PDB entry 7T0H | X-ray diffraction, 1.30 A resolution | chains H and L

# Chain H
Name: S25-39 Fab heavy chain
From: Mus musculus
Notes: antibody fragment or engineered binder
Sequence (222 residues; row label = number of the first residue in the row; a row labelled like 52A-52C holds insertion residues (52A, then the next letters in order)):
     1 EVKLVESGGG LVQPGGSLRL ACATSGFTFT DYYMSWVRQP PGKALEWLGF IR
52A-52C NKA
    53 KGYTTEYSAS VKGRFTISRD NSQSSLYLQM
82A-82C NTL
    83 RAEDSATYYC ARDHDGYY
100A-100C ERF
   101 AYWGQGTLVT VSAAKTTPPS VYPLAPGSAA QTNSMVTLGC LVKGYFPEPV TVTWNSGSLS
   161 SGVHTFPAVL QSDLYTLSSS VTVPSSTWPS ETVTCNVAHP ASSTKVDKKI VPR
Not modelled in the structure: 127-133
Disulfide bonds: Cys22-Cys92, Cys140-Cys195

# Chain L
Name: S25-39 Fab light chain
From: Mus musculus
Notes: antibody fragment or engineered binder
Sequence (219 residues; each row starts with the number of its first residue; note: 1 number in that range is skipped by the numbering (no residue carries it; nothing is unmodelled there); a row labelled like 27A-27F holds insertion residues (27A, then the next letters in order)):
     1 DIVMTQSPSS LAVSAGEKVT MNCKSSQ
27A-27F SLLNSR
    28 TRKNYLAWYQ QKPGQSPKLL IYWASTRESG VPDRFTGSGS GTDFALTISS VQAEDLAVYY
    88 CKQSYNL
    96 RTFGGGTKLE IKRADAAPTV SIFPPSSEQL TSGGASVVCF LNNFYPKDIN VKWKIDGSER
   156 QNGVLNSWTD QDSKDSTYSM SSTLTLTKDE YERHNSYTCE ATHKTSTSPI VKSFNRNEC
Disulfide bonds: Cys23-Cys88, Cys134-Cys194

# Interface between chain H and chain L
Pairs across the interface (78; chain H residue first):
  Tyr33(H) with Arg96(L)
  Val37(H) with Phe98(L), hydrophobic
  Gln39(H) with Gln38(L), hydrogen bond; Tyr87(L), hydrogen bond
  Lys43(H) with Tyr87(L)
  Ala44(H) with Tyr87(L); Gly100(L)
  Leu45(H) with Pro44(L), hydrophobic; Tyr87(L), hydrophobic; Phe98(L)
  Trp47(H) with Leu94(L), hydrophobic; Arg96(L); Phe98(L)
  Phe50(H) with Arg96(L)
  Glu58(H) with Leu94(L)
  Tyr59(H) with Leu94(L)
  Tyr91(H) with Gln38(L), hydrogen bond; Gln42(L); Ser43(L)
  Asp95(H) with Arg96(L), salt bridge
  His96(H) with Arg96(L)
  Tyr99(H) with Trp50(L), hydrophobic
  Tyr100(H) with Tyr49(L)
  Glu100A(H) with Tyr32(L); Tyr49(L); Trp50(L); Ser91(L), hydrogen bond; Arg96(L), salt bridge
  Arg100B(H) with Tyr36(L); Leu46(L); Tyr49(L); Glu55(L), salt bridge
  Phe100C(H) with Tyr36(L), hydrogen bond (backbone-side chain); Leu46(L); Lys89(L); Arg96(L)
  Ala101(H) with Leu46(L), hydrophobic; Glu55(L)
  Trp103(H) with Tyr36(L); Ser43(L); Pro44(L); Phe98(L), hydrophobic
  Gly104(H) with Ser43(L), hydrogen bond (backbone-side chain)
  Gln105(H) with Ser43(L)
  Tyr122(H) with Ser121(L); Glu123(L); Gln124(L)
  Pro123(H) with Ser121(L); Glu123(L)
  Leu124(H) with Phe118(L); Phe135(L), hydrophobic
  Ala125(H) with Phe118(L)
  Pro126(H) with Phe118(L)
  Thr137(H) with Ser116(L); Phe118(L)
  Leu141(H) with Ser131(L)
  Lys143(H) with Gln124(L)
  Ser161(H) with Lys169(L)
  His164(H) with Asn137(L); Asn138(L), hydrogen bond; Thr164(L); Ser174(L), hydrogen bond
  Thr165(H) with Thr164(L)
  Phe166(H) with Phe135(L), hydrophobic; Ser162(L); Thr164(L); Ser174(L); Met175(L), hydrophobic; Ser176(L)
  Pro167(H) with Ser162(L), hydrogen bond (backbone-side chain); Trp163(L)
  Val169(H) with Leu160(L), hydrophobic
  Gln171(H) with Leu160(L)
  Ser178(H) with Phe135(L); Ser176(L)
  Ser179(H) with Phe135(L)
  Ser180(H) with Phe135(L)
  Lys208(H) with Glu123(L), salt bridge
Also at the interface, not in a pair above, chain H (45 interface residues in all): Ser35, Glu46, Leu138, Gly139
Also at the interface, not in a pair above, chain L (36 interface residues in all): Gly99, Val133

# Overview
45 residues of chain H face 36 of chain L across their interface, with 9 hydrogen bonds and 4 salt bridges.
Among the polar pairs are Asp95(H)-Arg96(L), Arg100B(H)-Glu55(L) and Glu100A(H)-Arg96(L).
Chain H is S25-39 Fab heavy chain and chain L is S25-39 Fab light chain, both from Mus musculus; the
structure, Crystal structure of S25-39 Fab Unliganded 2, was determined by X-ray diffraction together with
7T0F, 7T0G and 7T0I from the same study.
